PDB entry 8UOQ | electron microscopy, 3.80 A resolution | chains 7 and T of the 30 polymer chains in the assembly

== Chain 7 ==
Name: General transcription and DNA repair factor IIH helicase subunit XPB
From: Saccharomyces cerevisiae
Notes: EC 3.6.4.12
UniProtKB: Q00578 (RAD25_YEAST); residue numbers follow UniProt; this construct covers 1-843
Chain sequence (843 residues; row label = number of the first residue in the row):
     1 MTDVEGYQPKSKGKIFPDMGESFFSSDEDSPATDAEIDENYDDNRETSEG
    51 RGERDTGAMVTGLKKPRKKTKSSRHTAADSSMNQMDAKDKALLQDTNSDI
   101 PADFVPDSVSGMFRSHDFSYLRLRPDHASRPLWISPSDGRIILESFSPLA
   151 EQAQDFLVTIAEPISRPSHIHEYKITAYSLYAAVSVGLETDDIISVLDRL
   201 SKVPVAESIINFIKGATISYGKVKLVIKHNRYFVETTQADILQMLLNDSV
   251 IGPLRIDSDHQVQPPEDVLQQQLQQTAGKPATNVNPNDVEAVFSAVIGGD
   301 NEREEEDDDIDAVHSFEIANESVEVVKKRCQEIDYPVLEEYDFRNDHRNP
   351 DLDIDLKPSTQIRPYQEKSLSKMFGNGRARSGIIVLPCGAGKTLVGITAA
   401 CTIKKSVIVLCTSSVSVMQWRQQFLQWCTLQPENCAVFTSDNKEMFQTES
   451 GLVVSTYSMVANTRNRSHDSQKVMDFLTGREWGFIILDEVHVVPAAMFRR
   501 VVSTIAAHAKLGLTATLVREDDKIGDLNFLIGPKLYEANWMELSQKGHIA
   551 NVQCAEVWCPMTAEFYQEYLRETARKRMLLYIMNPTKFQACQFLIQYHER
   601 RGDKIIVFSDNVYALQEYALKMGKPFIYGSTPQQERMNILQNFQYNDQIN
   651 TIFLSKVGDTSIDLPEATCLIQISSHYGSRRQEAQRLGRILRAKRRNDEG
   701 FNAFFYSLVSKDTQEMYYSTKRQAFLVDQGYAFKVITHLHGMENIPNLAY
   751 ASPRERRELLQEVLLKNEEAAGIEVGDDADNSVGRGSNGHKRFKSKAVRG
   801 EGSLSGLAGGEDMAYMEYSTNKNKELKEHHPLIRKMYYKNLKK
Disordered / not traced: 1-99, 253-312, 768-843
Curated features (UniProtKB/Swiss-Prot):
  - motif: Lys64 to His75 (Nuclear localization signal), Asp488 to His491 (DEAH box)
  - binding site (ATP): Leu386 to Thr393
  - modified residue: Ser752 (Phosphoserine)
  - natural variant: Trp427 (W427L: In suppressor mutant)
  - mutagenesis: Lys392 (K392R: Lethal in vivo. Defective in translation in vitro), Glu489 (E489Q: Loss of DNA translocase function of TFHII), Val798 to Lys843 (Increased UV sensitivity)
Bound ions: Mg2+: Gly688, Arg689

== Chain T ==
Molecule: template strand
Sequence (64 nucleotides; each row starts with the number of its first residue; numbers below 1 keep their minus sign (DG-56 is residue -56)):
   -56 GATAACAAGTAAAGTACTCATCGATGAAAAAATGAATGTAGAGCCCCTTT
    -6 TATATGTTTTCACC
Disordered / not traced: -56
Differences from the reference sequence: conflict DC-10 (Dt663632 in 2567904391)

== Interface between chain 7 and chain T ==
Pairs across the interface (16):
  Thr412(7) with DA-46(T), phosphate contact
  Ser440(7) with DA-46(T), sugar contact; DA-45(T), hydrogen bond to the phosphate
  Lys443(7) with DA-45(T), salt bridge to the phosphate; DA-44(T), salt bridge to the phosphate
  Ser458(7) with DA-46(T), hydrogen bond to the phosphate
  Met459(7) with DA-45(T), phosphate contact
  Asn462(7) with DT-47(T), sugar contact; DA-46(T), hydrogen bond to the sugar
  Arg464(7) with DT-47(T), hydrogen bond to the base
  Asn465(7) with DA-45(T), sugar contact
  Arg466(7) with DA-45(T), salt bridge to the phosphate
  Ser467(7) with DA-44(T), hydrogen bond to the phosphate
  Phe498(7) with DT-47(T), phosphate contact
  Lys656(7) with DA-49(T), phosphate contact; DG-48(T), salt bridge to the phosphate
Interface residues without a listed pair, chain 7 (13 interface residues in all): Ser470

== Overview ==
13 residues of chain 7 and 6 residues of chain T are in contact, with 5 hydrogen bonds and 4 salt bridges.
Polar pairs include Arg464(7)-DT-47(T), Asn462(7)-DA-46(T) and Ser440(7)-DA-45(T). From UniProt: 8 ATP-binding
residues and 4 mutagenesis sites on chain 7.
Chain 7 is General transcription and DNA repair factor IIH helicase subunit XPB (Saccharomyces cerevisiae) and
chain T is template strand; the structure, Composite map of PIC_delta_TFIIK form2, was determined by electron
microscopy together with 8UOT from the same study.
